Entry 4E1Z (X-ray diffraction, 2.50 A resolution); this record covers chain A.

Chain A:
Name: Non-receptor tyrosine-protein kinase TYK2
From: Mus musculus
Notes: EC 2.7.10.2; fragment: Tyk-2 catalytic domain
UniProt: Q9R117 (TYK2_MOUSE); residues 883-1173 here correspond to UniProt positions 880-1170 (UniProt number = residue number - 3)
Amino-acid sequence (291 residues; numbered 883 to 1173; the number before each row is that of its first residue):
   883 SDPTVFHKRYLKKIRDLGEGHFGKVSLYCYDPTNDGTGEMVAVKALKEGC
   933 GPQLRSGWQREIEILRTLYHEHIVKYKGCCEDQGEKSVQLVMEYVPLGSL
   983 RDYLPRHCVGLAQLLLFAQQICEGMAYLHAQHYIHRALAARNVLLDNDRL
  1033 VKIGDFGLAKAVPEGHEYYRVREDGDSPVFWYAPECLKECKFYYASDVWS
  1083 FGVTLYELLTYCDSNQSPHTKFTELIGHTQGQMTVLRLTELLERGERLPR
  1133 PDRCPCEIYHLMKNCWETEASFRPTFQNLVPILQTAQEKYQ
Disordered / not traced: 965-967
Construct notes: engineered mutation A1019 (Asp1016 in Q9R117)
Small-molecule neighbours: 0MX (N-[5-(4-{[(3-chlorophenyl)sulfonyl]amino}phenyl)-1H-indazol-3-yl]furan-2-carboxamide): R897, L899, G900, E901, G902, G905, K906, V907, A924, K926, V956, M974, E975, Y976, V977, P978, L979, G980, R983, R1023, N1024, L1026, G1036, D1037
From the paper describing this entry:
  - binding site for 0MX: R897, E901, E975, V977, G980, R1023, N1024
  - mutagenesis - D1019A: increased expression

In short:
Ligands of chain A: compound 0MX. From the paper: a binding site for 0MX at R897, E901 and E975 among others;
D1019A increases expression.
Chain A is Non-receptor tyrosine-protein kinase TYK2 (Mus musculus); the structure, Structure of mouse Tyk-2
complexed to a 3-aminoindazole inhibitor, was determined by X-ray diffraction together with 4E20 from the same
study.
